Entry 8U72 (electron microscopy, 3.15 A resolution); this record covers chains C and G of the 16 polymer chains in the assembly.

# Chain C (and G)
Molecule: Piwi domain-containing protein
Organism: Thermoflavifilum thermophilum
Notes: chain G of this document is another copy of the same molecule, construct and numbering; everything in this record applies to it too
UniProt: A0A1I7NFD7 (A0A1I7NFD7_9BACT); residue numbers follow UniProt; this construct covers 1-507
Sequence (507 residues; row label = number of the first residue in the row):
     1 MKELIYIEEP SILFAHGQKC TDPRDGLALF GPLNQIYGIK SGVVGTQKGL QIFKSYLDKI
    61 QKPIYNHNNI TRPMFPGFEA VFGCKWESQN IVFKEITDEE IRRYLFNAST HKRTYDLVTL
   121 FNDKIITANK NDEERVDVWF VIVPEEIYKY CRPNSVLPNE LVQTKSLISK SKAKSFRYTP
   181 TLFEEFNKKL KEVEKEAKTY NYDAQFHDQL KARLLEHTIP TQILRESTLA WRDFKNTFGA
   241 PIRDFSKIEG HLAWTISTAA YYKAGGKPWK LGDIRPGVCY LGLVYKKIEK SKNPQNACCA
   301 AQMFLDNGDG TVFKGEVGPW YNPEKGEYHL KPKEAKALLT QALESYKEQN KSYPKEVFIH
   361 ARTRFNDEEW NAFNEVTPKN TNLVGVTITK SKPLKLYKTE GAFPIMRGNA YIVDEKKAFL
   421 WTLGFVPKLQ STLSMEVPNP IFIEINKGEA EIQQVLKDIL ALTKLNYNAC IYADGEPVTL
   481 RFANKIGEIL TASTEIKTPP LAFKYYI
Not modelled in the structure: 150-202, 291-292 (chain G: 107-108, 150-202, 291-292)
Metal / ion sites: Mg2+: N468 (shared with 2 residues of chain U)
Reported in the primary citation:
  - binding site for the 21-nt RNA strand: Y148, H207, K211, R225, T228, R243, K325, K395, N439, N466, R481
  - Mg2+ coordination: N468, I507
  - binding site for the 45-nt DNA strand: R72, K286, K287, R362, R364
  - binding site for Mg2+: N468
  - conformationally variable residues (loop rearrangement): D306, D309, P319 to K331
  - self-association interface (contacts with another copy of this molecule): G38, K130 to R135, K314, A502, K504
  - mutagenesis - Q35A/Y37A: abolished catalytic activity

# How chain C and chain G interact
Contacting residue pairs (46):
  Q35(C) with N90(G), hydrogen bond (backbone-side chain)
  Y37(C) with Y37(G); G38(G); K40(G); K85(G); E87(G); N90(G)
  G38(C) with Y37(G); R135(G), hydrogen bond (backbone-side chain)
  K40(C) with Y37(G)
  K85(C) with Y37(G)
  E87(C) with Y37(G)
  N90(C) with Q35(G), hydrogen bond (side chain-backbone); Y37(G)
  N129(C) with Y505(G), hydrogen bond (backbone-side chain)
  K130(C) with T498(G); P500(G); L501(G), hydrogen bond (backbone-backbone); A502(G), hydrogen bond (backbone-backbone); Y505(G)
  N131(C) with K314(G), hydrogen bond (backbone-side chain); P500(G); L501(G), hydrogen bond (side chain-backbone)
  D132(C) with A502(G)
  E133(C) with G265(G); K504(G)
  E134(C) with K504(G)
  R135(C) with G38(G), hydrogen bond (side chain-backbone); D137(G), salt bridge; A264(G)
  D137(C) with R135(G), salt bridge
  T218(C) with N129(G); K130(G)
  A264(C) with R135(G)
  G265(C) with E133(G)
  K314(C) with N131(G), hydrogen bond (side chain-backbone)
  T498(C) with K130(G)
  P500(C) with K130(G)
  L501(C) with K130(G), hydrogen bond (backbone-backbone); N131(G), hydrogen bond (backbone-side chain)
  A502(C) with K130(G), hydrogen bond (backbone-backbone); D132(G)
  K504(C) with D132(G); E133(G), hydrogen bond (side chain-backbone); E134(G)
  Y505(C) with N129(G), hydrogen bond (side chain-backbone)
Other interface residues (no listed pair), chain C (28 interface residues in all): I36, I39, Y262
Other interface residues (no listed pair), chain G (29 interface residues in all): I36, I39, T218, Y262, P499

# In short
Chain C and chain G form an interface of 28 and 29 residues respectively, with 15 hydrogen bonds and 2 salt
bridges. Among the polar pairs are R135(C)-D137(G), Q35(C)-N90(G) and G38(C)-R135(G). From the paper: a
binding site for the 21-nt RNA strand at Y148(C), H207(C) and K211(C) among others; Q35A/Y37A of chain C
abolish catalytic activity.
Chain C and chain G are both Piwi domain-containing protein (Thermoflavifilum thermophilum); the structure,
Cryo-EM structure of the SPARTA oligomer with guide RNA and target DNA, was determined by electron microscopy
(same publication as 8U7B).
